4Z4Q - chains B and H of the 6 polymer chains in the assembly; structure by X-ray diffraction, 3.04 A resolution.

# Chain B
Molecule: DNA topoisomerase 4 subunit B, DNA topoisomerase 4 subunit A
Source organism: Streptococcus pneumoniae serotype 4 (strain ATCC BAA-334 / TIGR4)
Notes: EC 5.99.1.3
UniProtKB: chimeric construct of Q59961, P72525: residues 404-995 from Q59961 (PARE_STRPN) positions 404-643 (offset varies); residues 1003-1484 from P72525 positions 3-484 (UniProt number = residue number - 1000)
Chain sequence (742 residues; row label = number of the first residue in the row; note: 352 numbers in that range are skipped by the numbering (no residue carries them; nothing is unmodelled there)):
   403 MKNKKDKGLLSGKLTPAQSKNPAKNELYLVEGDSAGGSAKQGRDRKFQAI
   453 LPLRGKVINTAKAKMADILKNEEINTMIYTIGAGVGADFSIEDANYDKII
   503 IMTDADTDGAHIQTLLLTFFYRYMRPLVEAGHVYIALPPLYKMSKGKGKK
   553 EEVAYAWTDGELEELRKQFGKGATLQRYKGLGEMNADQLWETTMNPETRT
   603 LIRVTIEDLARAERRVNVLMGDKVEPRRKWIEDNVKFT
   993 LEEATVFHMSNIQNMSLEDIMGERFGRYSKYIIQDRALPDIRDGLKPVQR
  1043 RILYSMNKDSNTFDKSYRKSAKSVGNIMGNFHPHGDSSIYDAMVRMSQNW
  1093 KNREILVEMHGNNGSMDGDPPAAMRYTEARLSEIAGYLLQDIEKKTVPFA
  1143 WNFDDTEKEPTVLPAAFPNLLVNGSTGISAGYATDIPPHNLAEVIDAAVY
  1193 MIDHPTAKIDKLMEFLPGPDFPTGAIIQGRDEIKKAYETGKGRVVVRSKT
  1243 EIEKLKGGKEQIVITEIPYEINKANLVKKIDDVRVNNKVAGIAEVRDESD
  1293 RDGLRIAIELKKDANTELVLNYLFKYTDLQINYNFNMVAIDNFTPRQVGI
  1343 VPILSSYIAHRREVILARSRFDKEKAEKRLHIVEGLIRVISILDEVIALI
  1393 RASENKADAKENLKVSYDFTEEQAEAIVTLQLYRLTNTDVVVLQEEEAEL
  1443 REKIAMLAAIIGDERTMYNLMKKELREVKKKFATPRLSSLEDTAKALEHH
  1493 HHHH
Not modelled in the structure: 403-414, 993-1002, 1485-1496
Differences from the reference sequence: expression tag (403, 1485-1496); conflict Ile460 (Val in Q59961), Thr1257 (Ile257 in P72525); linker (996-1002)
Ion coordination: Mg2+ site 1: Asp506, Asp508; Mg2+ site 2: Thr1319, Gln1322
Small-molecule neighbours: PDQ (3-amino-7-{(3R)-3-[(1S)-1-aminoethyl]pyrrolidin-1-yl}-1-cyclopropyl-6-fluoro-8-methylquinazoline-2,4(1H,3H)-dione): Arg456, Gly457, Glu474, Glu475, Ser1079
UniProt features mapped onto this chain:
  - binding site (Mg(2+)): Glu433, Asp506, Asp508
  - site: Lys458 (Interaction with DNA), Asn461 (Interaction with DNA), His513 (Interaction with DNA), Arg629 (Interaction with DNA), Lys1038 (Interaction with DNA), His1074 (Interaction with DNA), His1076 (Interaction with DNA), Arg1087 (Interaction with DNA), Lys1093 (Interaction with DNA), Arg1117 (Transition state stabilizer)
  - active site: Tyr1118 (O-(5'-phospho-DNA)-tyrosine intermediate)

# Chain H
Molecule: V-site DNA
Sequence (11 nucleotides; each row starts with the number of its first residue):
     1 GGTTATCCACA

# How chain B and chain H interact
Contacting residue pairs (31; chain B residue first):
  Lys458(B) with DT6(H), sugar contact; DC7(H), sugar contact
  Val459(B) with DC7(H), sugar contact
  Ile460(B) with DT6(H), phosphate contact; DC7(H), phosphate contact
  Asn461(B) with DC7(H), hydrogen bond to the phosphate; DC8(H), hydrogen bond to the phosphate
  Lys464(B) with DC8(H), salt bridge to the phosphate; DA9(H), salt bridge to the phosphate
  Asn473(B) with DT6(H), hydrogen bond to the phosphate
  His513(B) with DC7(H), hydrogen bond to the phosphate; DC8(H), salt bridge to the phosphate
  Leu517(B) with DC7(H), phosphate contact
  Val626(B) with DA9(H), sugar contact; DC10(H), phosphate contact
  Arg629(B) with DA9(H), salt bridge to the phosphate
  Arg1117(B) with DG1(H), base contact
  Tyr1118(B) with DG1(H), covalent bond
  Ile1170(B) with DC8(H), base contact; DA9(H), base contact
  Ser1171(B) with DC8(H), phosphate contact; DA9(H), sugar contact
  Ala1172(B) with DC8(H), phosphate contact; DA9(H), phosphate contact
  Gly1173(B) with DC8(H), phosphate contact; DA9(H), hydrogen bond to the phosphate
  Tyr1174(B) with DA9(H), sugar contact
  Ala1175(B) with DA9(H), sugar contact
  Lys1233(B) with DA11(H), salt bridge to the phosphate
  Arg1235(B) with DA11(H), hydrogen bond to the phosphate
  Asn1328(B) with DC10(H), sugar contact
Interface residues without a listed pair, chain B (27 interface residues in all): Asp469, Met622, Phe1017, Tyr1020, Pro1112, Asn1326
Interface residues without a listed pair, chain H (8 interface residues in all): DG2

# In short
27 residues of chain B and 8 residues of chain H are in contact; the contacts include 1 covalent bond, 6
hydrogen bonds and 5 salt bridges. Polar contacts include Asn461(B)-DC7(H), Asn461(B)-DC8(H) and
Asn473(B)-DT6(H). Chain B binds compound PDQ.
Here chain B is DNA topoisomerase 4 subunit B, DNA topoisomerase 4 subunit A (Streptococcus pneumoniae
serotype 4 (strain ATCC BAA-334 / TIGR4)) and chain H is V-site DNA. Entry 4Z4Q (Quinazolinedione(PD
0305970)-DNA cleavage complex of topoisomerase IV from S. pneumoniae) was determined by X-ray diffraction.
